PDB entry 7S5A | X-ray diffraction, 1.37 A resolution | chains A and B

[Chain A (and B)]
Protein: C-C motif chemokine 8
Source organism: Homo sapiens
Notes: chain B of this document is another copy of the same molecule, construct and numbering; everything in this record applies to it too
UniProtKB: P80075 (CCL8_HUMAN); residues 1-76 here correspond to UniProt positions 24-99 (UniProt number = residue number + 23)
Chain sequence (76 residues; row label = number of the first residue in the row):
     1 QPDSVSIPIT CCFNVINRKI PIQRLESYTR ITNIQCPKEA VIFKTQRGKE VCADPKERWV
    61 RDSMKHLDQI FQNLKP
Not modelled in the structure: 74-76 (chain B: fully traced)
Cystine bridges: C11-C36, C12-C52
Differences from the reference sequence: variant Q46 (Lys69 in P80075)

[Chain A / chain B interface]
Pairs across the interface (38):
  Q1(A) - N17(B)
  D3(A) - I16(B)
  D3(A) - R18(B)  salt bridge
  V5(A) - N14(B)
  S6(A) - N14(B)
  S6(A) - V15(B)  hydrogen bond (side chain-backbone)
  S6(A) - I16(B)  hydrogen bond (side chain-backbone)
  S6(A) - V51(B)
  S6(A) - C52(B)  hydrogen bond (backbone-backbone)
  I7(A) - E50(B)
  P8(A) - T10(B)
  P8(A) - C11(B)
  P8(A) - I42(B)  hydrophobic
  P8(A) - E50(B)
  P8(A) - C52(B)  hydrophobic
  I9(A) - I9(B)
  I9(A) - T10(B)
  I9(A) - C11(B)  hydrogen bond (backbone-backbone)
  I9(A) - F13(B)  hydrophobic
  T10(A) - P8(B)
  T10(A) - I9(B)
  T10(A) - T10(B)  hydrogen bond
  C11(A) - P8(B)
  C11(A) - I9(B)  hydrogen bond (backbone-backbone)
  F13(A) - I9(B)  hydrophobic
  F13(A) - Q35(B)
  N14(A) - V5(B)  hydrogen bond (backbone-backbone)
  N14(A) - S6(B)
  V15(A) - S6(B)
  I16(A) - S6(B)
  Q35(A) - F13(B)
  I42(A) - P8(B)  hydrophobic
  E50(A) - I7(B)
  E50(A) - P8(B)
  V51(A) - S6(B)
  C52(A) - S6(B)  hydrogen bond (backbone-backbone)
  C52(A) - I7(B)
  C52(A) - P8(B)
Also at the interface, not in a pair above, chain A (19 interface residues in all): C12
Also at the interface, not in a pair above, chain B (19 interface residues in all): C12

[In short]
The chain A/chain B interface involves 19 residues from each chain; the contacts include 8 hydrogen bonds and
1 salt bridge. Among the polar pairs are D3(A)-R18(B), S6(A)-V15(B) and S6(A)-I16(B).
Both chains are C-C motif chemokine 8 (Homo sapiens). Entry 7S5A (Crystal structure of human chemokine CCL8)
was determined by X-ray diffraction (same publication as 7S4N).
